Entry 4Z28 (X-ray diffraction, 1.66 A resolution); this record covers chains A and B.

[Chain A (and B)]
Molecule: Avidin family
From: Hoeflea phototrophica DFL-43
Notes: chain B of this document is another copy of the same molecule, construct and numbering; everything in this record applies to it too
UniProtKB: A9D857 (A9D857_9RHIZ); residues 1-134 here correspond to UniProt positions 21-154 (UniProt number = residue number + 20)
Amino-acid sequence (134 residues; row label = number of the first residue in the row):
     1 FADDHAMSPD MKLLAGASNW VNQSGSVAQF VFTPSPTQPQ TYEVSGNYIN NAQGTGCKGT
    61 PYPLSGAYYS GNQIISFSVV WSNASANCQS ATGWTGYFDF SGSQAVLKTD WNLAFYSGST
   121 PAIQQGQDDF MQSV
Disordered / not traced: 1-6, 134 (chain B: 1-8)
UniProt features mapped onto this chain:
  - binding site (biotin): Asn22, Ser26, Tyr48, Asn50, Gly56, Ser90, Thr92, Asp128
Disulfide bonds: Cys57-Cys88

[How chain A and chain B interact]
Residue-residue contacts (69):
  Thr37(A) - Pro63(B)
  Gln38(A) - Pro63(B)
  Gln38(A) - Val80(B)  hydrogen bond (side chain-backbone)
  Gln38(A) - Ser82(B)  hydrogen bond (side chain-backbone)
  Pro39(A) - Ser82(B)  hydrogen bond (backbone-side chain)
  Gln40(A) - Asn87(B)
  Thr41(A) - Val80(B)
  Thr41(A) - Ser82(B)
  Pro63(A) - Thr37(B)
  Pro63(A) - Gln38(B)
  Ser65(A) - Gly66(B)
  Ala67(A) - Val80(B)  hydrophobic
  Tyr69(A) - Val80(B)  hydrophobic
  Tyr69(A) - Asn87(B)  hydrogen bond
  Tyr69(A) - Gln89(B)  hydrogen bond
  Asn72(A) - Gln89(B)  hydrogen bond (side chain-backbone)
  Asn72(A) - Tyr116(B)
  Ile74(A) - Gln89(B)
  Ile74(A) - Ala91(B)  hydrophobic
  Ile74(A) - Ala114(B)
  Ile74(A) - Phe115(B)  hydrophobic
  Ser76(A) - Ser78(B)  hydrogen bond
  Ser76(A) - Thr92(B)
  Ser76(A) - Gly93(B)
  Ser78(A) - Ser76(B)  hydrogen bond
  Val80(A) - Gln38(B)  hydrogen bond (backbone-side chain)
  Val80(A) - Thr41(B)
  Val80(A) - Ala67(B)  hydrophobic
  Val80(A) - Tyr69(B)  hydrophobic
  Ser82(A) - Gln38(B)  hydrogen bond (backbone-side chain)
  Ser82(A) - Pro39(B)  hydrogen bond (side chain-backbone)
  Ser82(A) - Thr41(B)
  Asn87(A) - Tyr69(B)  hydrogen bond
  Gln89(A) - Tyr69(B)
  Gln89(A) - Asn72(B)  hydrogen bond (backbone-side chain)
  Ala91(A) - Ile74(B)  hydrophobic
  Ala91(A) - Thr95(B)
  Thr92(A) - Ser76(B)
  Gly93(A) - Ser76(B)
  Gly93(A) - Thr95(B)
  Thr95(A) - Ala91(B)
  Thr95(A) - Gly93(B)
  Thr95(A) - Asn112(B)
  Thr95(A) - Ile123(B)
  Gly96(A) - Ala114(B)
  Gly96(A) - Ile123(B)
  Tyr97(A) - Pro121(B)  hydrophobic
  Tyr97(A) - Ile123(B)  hydrophobic
  Lys108(A) - Ile123(B)
  Asp110(A) - Asn112(B)
  Asp110(A) - Ile123(B)
  Asp110(A) - Gln125(B)  hydrogen bond
  Asn112(A) - Thr95(B)
  Asn112(A) - Asp110(B)
  Asn112(A) - Trp111(B)
  Asn112(A) - Asn112(B)
  Ala114(A) - Ile74(B)
  Ala114(A) - Thr95(B)
  Ala114(A) - Gly96(B)
  Phe115(A) - Ile74(B)  hydrophobic
  Tyr116(A) - Asn72(B)
  Tyr116(A) - Ile74(B)  hydrophobic
  Pro121(A) - Tyr97(B)  hydrophobic
  Ile123(A) - Thr95(B)
  Ile123(A) - Gly96(B)
  Ile123(A) - Tyr97(B)  hydrophobic
  Ile123(A) - Lys108(B)
  Ile123(A) - Asp110(B)
  Gln125(A) - Asp110(B)  hydrogen bond
Other interface residues (no listed pair), chain A (38 interface residues in all): Gly66, Tyr68, Phe77, Phe98, Thr109, Trp111
Other interface residues (no listed pair), chain B (41 interface residues in all): Gln40, Ser65, Tyr68, Phe77, Asn83, Ser90, Phe98, Thr109, Ala122

[Summary]
38 residues of chain A and 41 residues of chain B are in contact; the contacts include 15 hydrogen bonds.
Among the polar pairs are Gln38(A)-Val80(B), Gln38(A)-Ser82(B) and Pro39(A)-Ser82(B). Curated annotation
(UniProt) lists 8 biotin-binding residues on chain A.
Both chains are Avidin family (Hoeflea phototrophica DFL-43). Entry 4Z28 (Crystal structure of short
hoefavidin biotin complex) was determined by X-ray diffraction (same publication as 4Z27, 4Z2O, 4Z2P, 4Z2V and
4Z6J).
